PDB entry 3PZP | X-ray diffraction, 3.34 A resolution | chains A and P of the 3 polymer chains in the assembly

# Chain A
Molecule: DNA polymerase kappa
Organism: Homo sapiens
Notes: EC 2.7.7.7
UniProtKB: Q9UBT6 (POLK_HUMAN); residue numbers follow UniProt; this construct covers 19-528
Chain sequence (517 residues; row label = number of the first residue in the row):
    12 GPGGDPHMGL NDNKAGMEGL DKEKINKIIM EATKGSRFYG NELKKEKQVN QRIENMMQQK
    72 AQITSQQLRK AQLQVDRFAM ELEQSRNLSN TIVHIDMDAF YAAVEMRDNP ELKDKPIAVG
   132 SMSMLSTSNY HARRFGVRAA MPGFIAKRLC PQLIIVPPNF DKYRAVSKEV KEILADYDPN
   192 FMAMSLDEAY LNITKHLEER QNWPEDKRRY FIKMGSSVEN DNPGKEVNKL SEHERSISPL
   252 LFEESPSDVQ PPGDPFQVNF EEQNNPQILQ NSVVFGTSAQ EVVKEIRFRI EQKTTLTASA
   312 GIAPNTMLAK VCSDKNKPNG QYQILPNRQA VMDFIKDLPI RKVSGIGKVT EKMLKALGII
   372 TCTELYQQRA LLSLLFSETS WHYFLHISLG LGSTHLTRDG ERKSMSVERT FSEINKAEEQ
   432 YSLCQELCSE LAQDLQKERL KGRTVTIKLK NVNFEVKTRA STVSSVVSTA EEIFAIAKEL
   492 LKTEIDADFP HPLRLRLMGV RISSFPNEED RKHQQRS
Unresolved in the structure: 12-24, 225-280, 521-528
Sequence notes: expression tag (12-18)
Bound ions: Mg2+ site 1: Met-108, Asp-198 (together with 2'-deoxyadenosine 5'-triphosphate); Mg2+ site 2: Arg-352, Val-354, Ile-357 (shared with DC12(P) of chain P)
Residues lining bound ligands: 2'-deoxyadenosine 5'-triphosphate: Ala-26, Asp-107, Met-108, Asp-109, Ala-110, Phe-111, Tyr-112, Ser-137, Thr-138, Tyr-141, Arg-144, Ala-150, Ala-151, Asp-198, Glu-199, Lys-328
UniProt features mapped onto this chain:
  - binding site (Mg(2+)): Asp-107, Asp-198, Glu-199
  - mutagenesis: Asp-198 (D198A: Loss of DNA polymerase activity; when associated with A-199), Glu-199 (E199A: Loss of DNA polymerase activity; when associated with D-198)
Reported in the primary citation:
  - catalytic residues: Asp-107, Asp-198, Glu-199
  - binding site for 2'-deoxyadenosine 5'-triphosphate: Tyr-141, Arg-144, Lys-328
  - Mg2+ coordination: Asp-107, Met-108, Asp-198, Val-354, Ile-357
  - binding site for the 17-nt DNA strand: Met-135
  - specificity-determining residues: Met-135 (proposed by the authors, not directly observed)
  - specificity-determining residues: Met-135

# Chain P
Molecule: 13-nt DNA strand
Sequence (13 nucleotides; numbered 1 to 13; the number before each row is that of its first residue):
     1 GGGGGAAGGA CCA
Bound ions: Mg2+: DC12 (shared with Arg-352(A), Val-354(A), Ile-357(A) of chain A)

# Chain A / chain P interface
Contacting residue pairs - 24 pairs, chain A then chain P:
  Ser-196(A) with DA13(P), sugar contact
  Glu-199(A) with DA13(P), sugar contact
  Val-354(A) with DC12(P), phosphate contact
  Ser-355(A) with DC12(P), phosphate contact
  Gly-356(A) with DC11(P), phosphate contact; DC12(P), hydrogen bond to the phosphate
  Ile-357(A) with DC11(P), phosphate contact; DC12(P), hydrogen bond to the phosphate
  Gly-358(A) with DC11(P), hydrogen bond to the phosphate; DC12(P), phosphate contact
  Lys-359(A) with DC11(P), phosphate contact
  Val-360(A) with DA10(P), phosphate contact; DC11(P), hydrogen bond to the phosphate
  Thr-361(A) with DC11(P), hydrogen bond to the phosphate
  Lys-468(A) with DG8(P), phosphate contact
  Thr-469(A) with DA7(P), sugar contact; DG8(P), hydrogen bond to the phosphate
  Arg-470(A) with DA7(P), salt bridge to the phosphate; DG8(P), salt bridge to the phosphate
  Ala-471(A) with DA6(P), sugar contact; DA7(P), hydrogen bond to the phosphate
  Ser-472(A) with DA6(P), phosphate contact
  Thr-473(A) with DG5(P), phosphate contact; DA6(P), hydrogen bond to the phosphate
Other interface residues (no listed pair), chain A (21 interface residues in all): Arg-63, Asp-198, Arg-352, Glu-362, Thr-455

# Summary
Chain A and chain P form an interface of 21 and 8 residues respectively, with 8 hydrogen bonds and 2 salt
bridges. Among the polar pairs are Gly-356(A)/DC12(P), Ile-357(A)/DC12(P) and Gly-358(A)/DC11(P). Bound to
chain A: 2'-deoxyadenosine 5'-triphosphate. From the paper: catalytic residues Asp-107(A), Asp-198(A) and
Glu-199(A); a binding site for 2'-deoxyadenosine 5'-triphosphate at Tyr-141(A), Arg-144(A) and Lys-328(A).
Here chain A is DNA polymerase kappa (Homo sapiens) and chain P is a 13-nt DNA strand. Entry 3PZP (Human DNA
polymerase kappa extending opposite a cis-syn thymine dimer) was determined by X-ray diffraction.
